Entry 9IHD (electron microscopy, 2.97 A resolution); this record covers chains D and J of the 12 polymer chains in the assembly.

[Chain D]
Name: Histone H2B 1.1
From: Xenopus laevis
UniProt: P02281 (H2B11_XENLA); residues 26-121 here correspond to UniProt positions 30-125 (UniProt number = residue number + 4)
Sequence (96 residues; numbered 26 to 121; the number before each row is that of its first residue):
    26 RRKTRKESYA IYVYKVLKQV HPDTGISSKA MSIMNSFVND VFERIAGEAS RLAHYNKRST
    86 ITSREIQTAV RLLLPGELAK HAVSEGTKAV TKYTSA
Unresolved in the structure: 26-27
Differences from the reference sequence: conflict Thr29 (Ser33 in P02281)
Curated features (UniProtKB/Swiss-Prot):
  - glycosylation: Ser109 (O-linked (GlcNAc) serine)
  - cross-link: Lys117 (Glycyl lysine isopeptide (Lys-Gly) (interchain with G-Cter in ubiquitin))

[Chain J]
Molecule: Widom-601 DNA
Sequence (147 nucleotides; each row starts with the number of its first residue; numbers below 1 keep their minus sign (DA-73 is residue -73)):
   -73 ATCGAGAATC CCGGTGCCGA GGCCGCTCAA TTGGTCGTAG ACAGCTCTAG CACCGCTTAA
   -13 ACGCACGTAC GCGCTGTCCC CCGCGTTTTA ACCGCCAAGG GGATTACTCC CTAGTCTCCA
    47 GGCACGTGTC AGATATATAC ATCCGAT
Unresolved in the structure: -73, 73

[Interface between chain D and chain J]
Residue-residue contacts (12):
  Lys28(D) with DC51(J), phosphate contact
  Thr29(D) with DA50(J), phosphate contact
  Arg30(D) with DG48(J), base contact; DC49(J), phosphate contact; DA50(J), phosphate contact
  Lys31(D) with DC49(J), sugar contact; DA50(J), hydrogen bond to the phosphate
  Glu32(D) with DC49(J), phosphate contact
  Ser33(D) with DC49(J), phosphate contact
  Ile36(D) with DG48(J), phosphate contact
  Tyr37(D) with DG48(J), hydrogen bond to the phosphate
  Lys40(D) with DG48(J), salt bridge to the phosphate

[Overview]
9 residues of chain D face 4 of chain J across their interface, with 2 hydrogen bonds and 1 salt bridge. Among
the polar pairs are Lys31(D)-DA50(J), Tyr37(D)-DG48(J) and Lys40(D)-DG48(J).
Chain D is Histone H2B 1.1 (Xenopus laevis) and chain J is Widom-601 DNA; the structure, Nucleosome core
particle bound by one molecule of DTT-reduced native monomeric myeloperoxidase, was determined by electron
microscopy, deposited together with 9GEN, 9GEO, 9GEP, 9GEQ, 9GER, 9IHE and 9IHF.
